8K29 - chains G and Q of the 12 polymer chains in the assembly; structure by electron microscopy, 3.18 A resolution.

Chain G:
Name: Csy3
From: Vibrio phage ICP1_2004_A
UniProtKB: F1D5V6 (F1D5V6_9CAUD); numbering as in UniProt (aligned over 1-306)
Chain sequence (306 residues; each row starts with the number of its first residue):
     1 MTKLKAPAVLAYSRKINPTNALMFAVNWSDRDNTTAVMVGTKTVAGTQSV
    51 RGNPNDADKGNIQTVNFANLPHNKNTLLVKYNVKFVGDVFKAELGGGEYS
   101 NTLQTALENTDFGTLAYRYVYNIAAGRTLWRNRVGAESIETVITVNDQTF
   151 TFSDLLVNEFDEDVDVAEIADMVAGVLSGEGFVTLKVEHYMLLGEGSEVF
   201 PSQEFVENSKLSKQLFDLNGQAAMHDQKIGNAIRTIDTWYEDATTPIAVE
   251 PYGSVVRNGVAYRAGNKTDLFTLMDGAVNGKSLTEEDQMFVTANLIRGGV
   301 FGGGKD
Disordered / not traced: 1, 304-306

Chain Q:
Molecule: 43-nt DNA strand
From: Vibrio phage ICP1_2004_A
Sequence (43 nucleotides; each row starts with the number of its first residue):
    18 AGCAATTTAAATAGGGAAGATAAGCAAAGGGTTGACGAAAGCC

Interface between chain G and chain Q:
Contacting residue pairs (22; chain G residue first):
  Ala8(G) - DA30(Q)  sugar contact
  Ala8(G) - DG31(Q)  sugar contact
  Val9(G) - DA30(Q)  base contact
  Val9(G) - DG31(Q)  sugar contact
  Gln48(G) - DA21(Q)  phosphate contact
  Gln48(G) - DA22(Q)  sugar contact
  Ser49(G) - DA22(Q)  sugar contact
  Gly60(G) - DC20(Q)  sugar contact
  Gly60(G) - DA21(Q)  sugar contact
  Asn61(G) - DA21(Q)  sugar contact
  Asn61(G) - DA22(Q)  hydrogen bond to the phosphate
  Ile62(G) - DC20(Q)  base contact
  Ile62(G) - DA21(Q)  hydrogen bond to the sugar
  Gln63(G) - DA21(Q)  base contact
  Gln63(G) - DA22(Q)  base contact
  Leu94(G) - DG31(Q)  base contact
  Phe205(G) - DA27(Q)  base contact
  Ser212(G) - DA22(Q)  hydrogen bond to the base
  Val300(G) - DT29(Q)  base contact
  Val300(G) - DA30(Q)  base contact
  Gly302(G) - DA30(Q)  sugar contact
  Gly303(G) - DA30(Q)  sugar contact
Other interface residues (no listed pair), chain G (16 interface residues in all): Lys59, Arg257
Other interface residues (no listed pair), chain Q (9 interface residues in all): DT23, DT25

In short:
The interface between chain G and chain Q involves 16 residues on one side and 9 on the other, with 3 hydrogen
bonds. Polar pairs include Ser212(G)-DA22(Q), Ile62(G)-DA21(Q) and Asn61(G)-DA22(Q).
Chain G is Csy3 and chain Q is a 43-nt DNA strand, both from Vibrio phage ICP1_2004_A; the structure, ICP1
Csy-dsDNA complex (form 2), was determined by electron microscopy.
